Entry 8VWT (electron microscopy, 3.30 A resolution); this record covers chains F and I of the 11 polymer chains in the assembly.

== Chain F ==
Protein: Histone H4
Source organism: Homo sapiens
Reference sequence: P62805 (H4_HUMAN); residues 1-102 here correspond to UniProt positions 2-103 (UniProt number = residue number + 1)
Chain sequence (102 residues; numbered 1 to 102; the number before each row is that of its first residue):
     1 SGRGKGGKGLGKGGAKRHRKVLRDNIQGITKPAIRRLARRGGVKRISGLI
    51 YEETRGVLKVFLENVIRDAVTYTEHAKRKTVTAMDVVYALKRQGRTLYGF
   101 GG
Not modelled in the structure: 1-22, 102
Swiss-Prot annotation at these positions:
  - DNA-binding region: Lys16 to Lys20
  - modified residue: Ser1 (N-acetylserine), Arg3 (Asymmetric dimethylarginine), Lys5 (N6-(2-hydroxyisobutyryl)lysine), Lys8 (N6-(2-hydroxyisobutyryl)lysine), Lys12 (N6-(2-hydroxyisobutyryl)lysine), Lys16 (N6-(2-hydroxyisobutyryl)lysine), Lys20 (N6,N6,N6-trimethyllysine), Lys31 (N6-(2-hydroxyisobutyryl)lysine), Lys44 (N6-(2-hydroxyisobutyryl)lysine), Ser47 (Phosphoserine), Tyr51 (Phosphotyrosine), Lys59 (N6-(2-hydroxyisobutyryl)lysine), Lys77 (N6-(2-hydroxyisobutyryl)lysine), Lys79 (N6-(2-hydroxyisobutyryl)lysine), Thr80 (Phosphothreonine), Tyr88 (Phosphotyrosine), Lys91 (N6-(2-hydroxyisobutyryl)lysine)
  - cross-link (Glycyl lysine isopeptide (Lys-Gly)): Lys12 (interchain with G-Cter in SUMO2), Lys20 (interchain with G-Cter in SUMO2), Lys31 (interchain with G-Cter in SUMO2), Lys59 (interchain with G-Cter in SUMO2), Lys79 (interchain with G-Cter in SUMO2), Lys91 (interchain with G-Cter in SUMO2)

== Chain I ==
Molecule: 601 I strand (non-damaged strand)
Sequence (147 nucleotides; each row starts with the number of its first residue):
     1 ATCGAGAATCCCGGTGCCGAGGCCGCTCAATTGGTCGTAGACAGCTCTAG
    51 CACCGCTTAAACGCACGTACGCGCTGTCCCCCGCGTTTTAACCGCCAAGG
   101 GGATTACTCCCTAGTCTCCAGGCACGTGTCAGATCTATACATCCGAT

== Chain F / chain I interface ==
Residue-residue contacts (12; chain F residue first):
  Arg35(F) - DC82(I)  salt bridge to the phosphate
  Arg39(F) - DC82(I)  sugar contact
  Arg45(F) - DC81(I)  sugar contact
  Arg45(F) - DC82(I)  phosphate contact
  Ile46(F) - DC81(I)  sugar contact
  Ile46(F) - DC82(I)  hydrogen bond to the phosphate
  Ser47(F) - DC81(I)  phosphate contact
  Gly48(F) - DC81(I)  phosphate contact
  Arg78(F) - DG102(I)  phosphate contact
  Lys79(F) - DG101(I)  phosphate contact
  Lys79(F) - DG102(I)  hydrogen bond to the phosphate
  Thr80(F) - DG102(I)  hydrogen bond to the phosphate
Interface residues without a listed pair, chain F (11 interface residues in all): Lys44, Lys77
Interface residues without a listed pair, chain I (5 interface residues in all): DA103

== Overview ==
11 residues of chain F face 5 of chain I across their interface, with 3 hydrogen bonds and 1 salt bridge.
Polar contacts include Ile46(F)-DC82(I), Lys79(F)-DG102(I) and Thr80(F)-DG102(I). From UniProt: a DNA-binding
region on chain F.
Here chain F is Histone H4 (Homo sapiens) and chain I is 601 I strand (non-damaged strand). Entry 8VWT (OGG1
bound to a nucleosome containing 8oxoG at SHL-6 (composite map)) was determined by electron microscopy
together with 8VWS, 8VWU and 8VWV from the same study.
